Entry 3J95 (electron microscopy, 7.60 A resolution (low resolution: residue-level contacts below are approximate; hydrogen-bond / salt-bridge calls are withheld)); this record covers chains D and E of the 6 polymer chains in the assembly.

# Chain D (and E)
Molecule: Vesicle-fusing ATPase
Source organism: Cricetulus griseus
Notes: EC 3.6.4.6; chain E of this document is another copy of the same molecule, construct and numbering; everything in this record applies to it too
UniProtKB: P18708 (NSF_CRIGR); residues 1-744 here = UniProt positions 1-744
Sequence (747 residues; each row starts with the number of its first residue; numbers below 1 keep their minus sign (Gly-2 is residue -2)):
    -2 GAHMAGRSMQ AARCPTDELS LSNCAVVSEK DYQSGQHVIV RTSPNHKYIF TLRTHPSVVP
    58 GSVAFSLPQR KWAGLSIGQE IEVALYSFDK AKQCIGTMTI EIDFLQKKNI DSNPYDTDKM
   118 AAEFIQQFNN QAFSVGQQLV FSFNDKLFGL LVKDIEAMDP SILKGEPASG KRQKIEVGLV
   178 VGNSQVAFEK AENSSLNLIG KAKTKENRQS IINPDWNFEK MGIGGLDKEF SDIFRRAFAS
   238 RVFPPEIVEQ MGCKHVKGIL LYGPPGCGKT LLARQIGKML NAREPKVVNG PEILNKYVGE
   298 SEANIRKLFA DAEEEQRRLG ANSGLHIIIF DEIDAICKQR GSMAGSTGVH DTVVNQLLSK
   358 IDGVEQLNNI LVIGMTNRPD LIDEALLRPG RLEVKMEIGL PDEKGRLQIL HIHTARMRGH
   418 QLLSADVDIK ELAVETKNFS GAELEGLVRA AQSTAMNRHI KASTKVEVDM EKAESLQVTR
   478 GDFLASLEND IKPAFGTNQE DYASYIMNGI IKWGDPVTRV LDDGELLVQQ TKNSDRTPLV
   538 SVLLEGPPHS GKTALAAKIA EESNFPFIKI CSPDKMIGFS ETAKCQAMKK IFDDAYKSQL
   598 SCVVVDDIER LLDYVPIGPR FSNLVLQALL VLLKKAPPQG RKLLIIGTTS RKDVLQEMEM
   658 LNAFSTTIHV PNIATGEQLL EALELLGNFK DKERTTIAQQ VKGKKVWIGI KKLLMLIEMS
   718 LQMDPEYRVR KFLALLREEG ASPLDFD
Disordered / not traced: -2 to 216, 334-347, 458-479, 491-496, 738-744 (chain E: -2 to 216, 331-346, 458-478, 495-496, 738-744)
Sequence notes: expression tag (-2 to 0)
Curated features (UniProtKB/Swiss-Prot):
  - binding site (ATP): Asn505 to Trp510, Pro545 to Leu552
  - binding site (Mg(2+)): Thr550
  - modified residue: Lys105 (N6-acetyllysine), Ser207 (Phosphoserine), Tyr259 (Phosphotyrosine), Ser569 (Phosphoserine)

# How chain D and chain E interact
Contacting residue pairs - 54 pairs, chain D then chain E:
  Arg232(D) with Ser450(E)
  Ala236(D) with Met453(E)
  Glu246(D) with Arg413(E); His417(E)
  Gln247(D) with Arg413(E); Met414(E); His417(E)
  Met248(D) with Arg413(E); Met414(E); Gln449(E)
  Gly249(D) with Arg413(E); Met414(E)
  Cys250(D) with Arg446(E)
  Asn352(D) with Pro288(E)
  Gln353(D) with Glu289(E)
  Ser356(D) with Pro288(E)
  Val361(D) with Val285(E)
  Leu523(D) with Met720(E)
  Leu524(D) with Met716(E)
  Gln526(D) with Gln719(E)
  Gln527(D) with Glu715(E); Met716(E); Gln719(E)
  Asn530(D) with Gln719(E)
  Ser531(D) with Glu715(E)
  Asp532(D) with Met504(E)
  Arg533(D) with Asn505(E)
  Thr534(D) with Leu711(E); Glu715(E)
  Pro535(D) with Met504(E)
  Leu536(D) with Met712(E)
  Val537(D) with Met712(E)
  Pro616(D) with Ile614(E)
  Phe618(D) with Val612(E); Ile614(E); Arg617(E)
  Asn620(D) with Arg617(E)
  Leu623(D) with Val612(E)
  Gln624(D) with Arg607(E); Asp610(E)
  Leu627(D) with Arg607(E)
  Val628(D) with Asp571(E)
  Lys632(D) with Asp571(E)
  Gln636(D) with Met504(E)
  Glu654(D) with Pro613(E); Ile614(E)
  Met655(D) with Pro613(E)
  Glu656(D) with Pro613(E)
  Asn659(D) with Pro545(E); His546(E)
  Ser662(D) with Lys709(E); Met712(E); Met716(E)
  Thr663(D) with Met716(E)
Interface residues without a listed pair, chain D (43 interface residues in all): Arg233, Thr349, Pro386, Lys631, Ala660
Interface residues without a listed pair, chain E (37 interface residues in all): Gly287, Asn292, Glu440, Gly443, Ala500, Ile574, Asp604, Tyr611, Arg648

# Overview
Chain D and chain E form an interface of 43 and 37 residues respectively. UniProt lists 14 ATP-binding
residues and Mg2+-binding residue Thr550(D) on chain D.
Chain D and chain E are both Vesicle-fusing ATPase (Cricetulus griseus); the structure, Structure of ADP-bound
N-ethylmaleimide sensitive factor, was determined by electron microscopy together with 3J94, 3J96, 3J97, 3J98
and 3J99 from the same study.
